PDB entry 6R1T | electron microscopy, 4.02 A resolution (low resolution: residue-level contacts below are approximate; hydrogen-bond / salt-bridge calls are withheld) | chains A and J of the 10 polymer chains in the assembly

== Chain A ==
Molecule: Histone H3
From: Xenopus laevis
Reference sequence: A0A310TTQ1 (A0A310TTQ1_XENLA); residues 37-135 here correspond to UniProt positions 38-136 (UniProt number = residue number + 1)
Chain sequence (99 residues; numbered 37 to 135; the number before each row is that of its first residue):
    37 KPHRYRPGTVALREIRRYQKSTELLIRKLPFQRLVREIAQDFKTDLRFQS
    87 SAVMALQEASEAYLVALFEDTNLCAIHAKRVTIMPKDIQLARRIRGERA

== Chain J ==
Molecule: 147-nt DNA strand
From: synthetic construct
Sequence (147 nucleotides; each row starts with the number of its first residue; numbers below 1 keep their minus sign (DA-73 is residue -73)):
   -73 ATCGAGAATCCCGGTGCCGAGGCCGCTCAATTGGTCGTAGACAGCTCTAG
   -23 CACCGCTTAAACGCACGTACGCGCTGTCCCCCGCGTTTTAACCGCCAAGG
    27 GGATTACTCCCTAGTCTCCAGGCACGTGTCAGATATATACATCCGAT

== How chain A and chain J interact ==
Contacting residue pairs - 23 pairs, chain A then chain J:
  Arg40(A) - DG9(J)
  Arg40(A) - DC10(J)
  Tyr41(A) - DA-67(J)
  Tyr41(A) - DA-66(J)
  Tyr41(A) - DC10(J)
  Arg42(A) - DG9(J)
  Pro43(A) - DC8(J)
  Pro43(A) - DG9(J)
  Gly44(A) - DG9(J)
  Val46(A) - DG9(J)
  Val46(A) - DC10(J)
  Ala47(A) - DG9(J)
  Arg49(A) - DA-66(J)
  Arg49(A) - DT-65(J)
  Lys56(A) - DC-64(J)
  Arg63(A) - DA17(J)
  Arg63(A) - DC18(J)
  Lys64(A) - DC18(J)
  Leu65(A) - DC18(J)
  Pro66(A) - DA17(J)
  Arg69(A) - DA17(J)
  Arg83(A) - DG26(J)
  Arg83(A) - DG27(J)
Interface residues without a listed pair, chain A (16 interface residues in all): Thr45

== Overview ==
The interface between chain A and chain J involves 16 residues on one side and 11 on the other.
Chain A is Histone H3 (Xenopus laevis) and chain J is a 147-nt DNA strand (synthetic construct); the
structure, Structure of LSD2/NPAC-linker/nucleosome core particle complex: Class 1, free nuclesome, was
determined by electron microscopy together with 6R1U and 6R25 from the same study.
